PDB entry 3UTB | X-ray diffraction, 2.20 A resolution | chains G and J of the 10 polymer chains in the assembly

== Chain G ==
Name: Histone H2A
Organism: Xenopus laevis
UniProt: Q6AZJ8 (Q6AZJ8_XENLA); residues 1-129 here correspond to UniProt positions 2-130 (UniProt number = residue number + 1)
Chain sequence (129 residues; each row starts with the number of its first residue):
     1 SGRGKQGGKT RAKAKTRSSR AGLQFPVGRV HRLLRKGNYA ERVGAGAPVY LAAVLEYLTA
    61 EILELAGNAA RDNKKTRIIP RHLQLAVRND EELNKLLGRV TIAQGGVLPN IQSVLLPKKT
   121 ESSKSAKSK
Not modelled in the structure: 1-13, 119-129

== Chain J ==
Molecule: 146-nt DNA strand
Sequence (146 nucleotides; each row starts with the number of its first residue; numbers below 1 keep their minus sign (DA-73 is residue -73)):
   -73 ATCTCCAAAT ATCCCTTGCG GATCGTAGAA AAAGTGTGTC AAACTGCGCT ATCAAAGGGA
   -13 AACTTCAACT GAATTCAGTT GAAGTTTCCC TTTGATAGCG CAGTTTGACA CACTTTTTCT
    47 ACGATCCGCA AGGGATATTT GGAGAT
Bound ions: Mn2+ site 1 near DG-46 (its only coordinating residue here); Mn2+ site 2 near DG-3 (its only coordinating residue here); Mn2+ site 3 near DG7 (its only coordinating residue here); Mn2+ site 4 near DG58 (its only coordinating residue here); Mn2+ site 5 near DG60 (its only coordinating residue here); Mn2+ site 6 near DG68 (its only coordinating residue here)

== Chain G / chain J interface ==
Residue-residue contacts - 12 pairs, chain G then chain J:
  Ala14(G) with DA-42(J), phosphate contact
  Lys15(G) with DA-43(J), phosphate contact; DA-42(J), phosphate contact
  Thr16(G) with DA-43(J), phosphate contact
  Arg17(G) with DA-43(J), salt bridge to the phosphate
  Arg20(G) with DA-42(J), salt bridge to the phosphate
  Gly28(G) with DA-44(J), phosphate contact; DA-43(J), phosphate contact
  Arg29(G) with DA-44(J), phosphate contact
  Arg32(G) with DA-44(J), salt bridge to the phosphate
  Arg42(G) with DT-35(J), sugar contact
  Arg77(G) with DC-55(J), sugar contact
Other interface residues (no listed pair), chain J (6 interface residues in all): DA-45

== In short ==
Chain G and chain J form an interface of 10 and 6 residues respectively, with 3 salt bridges. Polar contacts
include Arg17(G)-DA-43(J), Arg20(G)-DA-42(J) and Arg32(G)-DA-44(J).
Here chain G is Histone H2A (Xenopus laevis) and chain J is a 146-nt DNA strand. Entry 3UTB (Crystal Structure
of Nucleosome Core Particle Assembled with the 146b Alpha-Satellite Sequence (NCP146b)) was determined by
X-ray diffraction, deposited together with 3UT9 and 3UTA.
